7U52 - chains A and I of the 10 polymer chains in the assembly; structure by electron microscopy, 3.40 A resolution.

[Chain A]
Protein: Histone H3.2
Source organism: Homo sapiens
UniProt: Q71DI3 (H32_HUMAN); residues 1-135 here correspond to UniProt positions 2-136 (UniProt number = residue number + 1)
Chain sequence (135 residues; row label = number of the first residue in the row):
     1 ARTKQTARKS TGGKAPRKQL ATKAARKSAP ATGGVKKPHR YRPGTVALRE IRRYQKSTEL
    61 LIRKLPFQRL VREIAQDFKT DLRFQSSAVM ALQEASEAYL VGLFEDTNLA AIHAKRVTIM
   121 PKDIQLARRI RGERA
Disordered / not traced: 1-37, 135
Differences from the reference sequence: engineered mutation Ala110 (Cys111 in Q71DI3)
UniProt features mapped onto this chain:
  - modified residue: Arg2 (Asymmetric dimethylarginine), Thr3 (Phosphothreonine), Lys4 (Allysine), Gln5 (5-glutamyl dopamine), Thr6 (Phosphothreonine), Arg8 (Citrulline), Lys9 (N6,N6,N6-trimethyllysine), Ser10 (ADP-ribosylserine), Thr11 (Phosphothreonine), Lys14 (N6-(2-hydroxyisobutyryl)lysine), Arg17 (Asymmetric dimethylarginine), Lys18 (N6-(2-hydroxyisobutyryl)lysine), Lys23 (N6-(2-hydroxyisobutyryl)lysine), Arg26 (Citrulline), Lys27 (N6,N6,N6-trimethyllysine), Ser28 (ADP-ribosylserine), Lys36 (N6,N6,N6-trimethyllysine), Lys37 (N6-methyllysine), Tyr41 (Phosphotyrosine), Lys56 (N6,N6,N6-trimethyllysine) and 8 more in UniProt
  - lipidation: Lys18 (N6-decanoyllysine)

[Chain I]
Molecule: 147-nt DNA strand
Sequence (147 nucleotides; numbered 1 to 147; the number before each row is that of its first residue):
     1 ATCGAGAATC CCGGTGCCGA GGCCGCTCAA TTGGTCGTAG ACAGCTCTAG CACCGCTTAA
    61 ACGCACGTAC GCGCTGTCCC CCGCGTTTTA ACCGCCAAGG GGATTACTCC CTAGTCTCCA
   121 GGCACGTGTC AGATATATAC ATXCGAT
Disordered / not traced: 1, 147
Modified / non-standard residues: 3DR (1',2'-dideoxyribofuranose-5'-phosphate) at position 143

[How chain A and chain I interact]
Residue-residue contacts (19):
  Arg40(A) - DC144(I)  sugar contact
  Tyr41(A) - DC144(I)  phosphate contact
  Arg42(A) - DA69(I)  salt bridge to the phosphate
  Arg42(A) - DC144(I)  hydrogen bond to the phosphate
  Pro43(A) - DA69(I)  sugar contact
  Thr45(A) - 3DR_143(I)  sugar contact
  Thr45(A) - DC144(I)  phosphate contact
  Arg63(A) - DA61(I)  salt bridge to the phosphate
  Arg72(A) - DC51(I)  salt bridge to the phosphate
  Arg83(A) - DC51(I)  phosphate contact
  Phe84(A) - DG50(I)  sugar contact
  Phe84(A) - DC51(I)  hydrogen bond to the phosphate
  Gln85(A) - DG50(I)  phosphate contact
  Ser86(A) - DG50(I)  phosphate contact
  Arg116(A) - DG71(I)  phosphate contact
  Arg116(A) - DC72(I)  salt bridge to the phosphate
  Val117(A) - DG71(I)  phosphate contact
  Thr118(A) - DG71(I)  hydrogen bond to the phosphate
  Met120(A) - DG71(I)  phosphate contact
Other interface residues (no listed pair), chain A (16 interface residues in all): Lys115

[Summary]
16 residues of chain A and 8 residues of chain I are in contact; the contacts include 3 hydrogen bonds and 4
salt bridges. Polar pairs include Arg42(A)-DC144(I), Phe84(A)-DC51(I) and Thr118(A)-DG71(I).
Here chain A is Histone H3.2 (Homo sapiens) and chain I is a 147-nt DNA strand. Entry 7U52 (nucleosome core
particle with AP-site at SHL-6.5) was determined by electron microscopy, deposited together with 7U50, 7U51
and 7U53.
